PDB entry 1OBO | X-ray diffraction, 1.20 A resolution | chain A

Chain A:
Protein: Flavodoxin
Organism: Anabaena sp
Reference sequence: P11241 (FLAV_ANASP); residues 1001-1169 here correspond to UniProt positions 1-169 (UniProt number = residue number - 1000)
Amino-acid sequence (169 residues; numbered 1001 to 1169; the number before each row is that of its first residue):
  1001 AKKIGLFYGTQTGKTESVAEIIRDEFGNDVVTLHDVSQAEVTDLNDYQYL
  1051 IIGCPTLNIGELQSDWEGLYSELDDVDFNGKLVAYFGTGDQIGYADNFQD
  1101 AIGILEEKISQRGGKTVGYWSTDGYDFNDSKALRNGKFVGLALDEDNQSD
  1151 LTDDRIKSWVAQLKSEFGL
Construct notes: conflict A1001 (Ser1 in P11241); engineered mutation L1057 (Trp57 in P11241)
Small-molecule neighbours: FMN (flavin mononucleotide): G1009, T1010, Q1011, T1012, G1013, K1014, T1015, P1055, T1056, L1057, N1058, I1059, G1060, T1088, G1089, D1090, Y1094, N1097, F1098, Q1099, D1146
What the authors report for this chain:
  - binding site for flavin mononucleotide: Q1011 to T1015, T1056, L1057, G1060, T1088, Y1094, N1097 to Q1099, D1146
  - mutagenesis - T1012V, Y1094A, Y1094F, Y1094W: decreased binding to flavin mononucleotide
  - mutagenesis - T1015V: unchanged binding to flavin mononucleotide

Summary:
Ligands of chain A: flavin mononucleotide. The paper reports a binding site for flavin mononucleotide at
Q1011, T1056 and L1057 among others; T1012V, Y1094A and Y1094F, among others, reduce binding to flavin
mononucleotide; 5 substitutions were tested in all.
Chain A is Flavodoxin (Anabaena sp); the structure, W57L flavodoxin from Anabaena, was determined by X-ray
diffraction (same publication as 1OBV).
